2UYK - chains A and B of the 3 polymer chains in the assembly; structure by X-ray diffraction, 1.60 A resolution.

== Chain A (and B) ==
Protein: Protein tdcf
Organism: Escherichia coli
Notes: chain B of this document is another copy of the same molecule, construct and numbering; everything in this record applies to it too
UniProt: P0AGL2 (TDCF_ECOLI); residues 1-129 here = UniProt positions 1-129
Chain sequence (129 residues; numbered 1 to 129; the number before each row is that of its first residue):
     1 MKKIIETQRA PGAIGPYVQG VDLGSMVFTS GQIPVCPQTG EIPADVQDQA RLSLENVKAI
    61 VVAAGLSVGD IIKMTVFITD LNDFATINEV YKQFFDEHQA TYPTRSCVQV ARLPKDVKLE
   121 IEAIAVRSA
Unresolved in the structure: 1, 129
Modified residues: C36 (cysteinesulfonic acid; OCS)
Swiss-Prot annotation at these positions:
  - binding site (substrate): R105 to C107, E120
  - modified residue: K58 (N6-(pyridoxal phosphate)lysine)
Residues lining bound ligands: serine (SER): Y17, S30, G31, I33, P114, E120
What the authors report for this chain:
  - binding site for serine: G31, R105, C107, E120
  - post-translational modification sites: C36

== Chain A / chain B interface ==
Pairs across the interface - 47 pairs, chain A then chain B:
  M26(A) - L23(B)  hydrophobic
  M26(A) - M26(B)  hydrophobic
  M26(A) - F28(B)  hydrophobic
  G69(A) - K2(B)  hydrogen bond (backbone-side chain)
  I72(A) - K2(B)
  I72(A) - F28(B)  hydrophobic
  K73(A) - F28(B)
  K73(A) - E122(B)  salt bridge
  L81(A) - R112(B)
  L81(A) - L113(B)
  L81(A) - P114(B)
  N82(A) - R112(B)
  N88(A) - P16(B)
  Y91(A) - P16(B)
  K92(A) - P16(B)
  T101(A) - I4(B)
  Y102(A) - G15(B)
  Y102(A) - P16(B)
  Y102(A) - Y17(B)  hydrophobic
  Y102(A) - V18(B)
  P103(A) - Y17(B)
  P103(A) - V18(B)  hydrogen bond (backbone-backbone)
  T104(A) - V18(B)
  T104(A) - G20(B)
  T104(A) - V21(B)
  T104(A) - F28(B)
  T104(A) - T29(B)
  T104(A) - S30(B)
  R105(A) - P16(B)
  R105(A) - Y17(B)
  R105(A) - S30(B)  hydrogen bond (backbone-side chain)
  R105(A) - G31(B)  hydrogen bond (backbone-backbone)
  S106(A) - G31(B)  hydrogen bond (side chain-backbone)
  S106(A) - E120(B)
  S106(A) - E122(B)  hydrogen bond
  C107(A) - P114(B)
  C107(A) - E120(B)  hydrogen bond (backbone-side chain)
  V108(A) - F77(B)  hydrophobic
  V108(A) - L113(B)  hydrophobic
  V108(A) - E120(B)
  Q109(A) - V110(B)
  Q109(A) - A111(B)  hydrogen bond (backbone-backbone)
  Q109(A) - R112(B)  hydrogen bond (backbone-backbone)
  V110(A) - A111(B)
  I124(A) - F28(B)  hydrophobic
  V126(A) - K2(B)
  V126(A) - L23(B)  hydrophobic
Interface residues without a listed pair, chain A (27 interface residues in all): D70, I71, T75, F77, A111, S128
Interface residues without a listed pair, chain B (24 interface residues in all): Q19, I124

== In short ==
27 residues of chain A face 24 of chain B across their interface, with 9 hydrogen bonds and 1 salt bridge.
Polar pairs include K73(A)-E122(B), G69(A)-K2(B) and R105(A)-S30(B). Ligands of chain A: serine. From the
paper: a binding site for serine at G31(A), R105(A) and C107(A) among others; a modification site at C36(A).
Chain A and chain B are both Protein tdcf (Escherichia coli); the structure, Crystal structure of E. coli TdcF
with bound serine, was determined by X-ray diffraction (same publication as 2UYJ, 2UYN and 2UYP).
